1W2W - chains A and B of the 4 polymer chains in the assembly; structure by X-ray diffraction, 1.75 A resolution.

== Chain A ==
Protein: 5-methylthioribose-1-phosphate isomerase
Source organism: Saccharomyces cerevisiae
Notes: EC 5.3.1.23
Reference sequence: Q06489 (YP18_YEAST); numbering as in UniProt (aligned over 1-211)
Sequence (211 residues; numbered 1 to 211; the number before each row is that of its first residue):
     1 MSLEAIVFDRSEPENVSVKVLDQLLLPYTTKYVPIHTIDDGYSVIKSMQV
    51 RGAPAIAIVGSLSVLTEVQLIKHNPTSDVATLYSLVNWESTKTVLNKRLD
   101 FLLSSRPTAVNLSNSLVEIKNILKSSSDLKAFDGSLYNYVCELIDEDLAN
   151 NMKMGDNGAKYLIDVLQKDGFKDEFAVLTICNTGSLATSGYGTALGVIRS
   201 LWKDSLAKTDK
Modified positions: Mse1, Mse48, Mse152, Mse154 (selenomethionine; parent Met)
Swiss-Prot annotation at these positions:
  - site: Cys181 (Transition state stabilizer)
  - modified residue: Ser2 (N-acetylserine)

== Chain B ==
Protein: 5-methylthioribose-1-phosphate isomerase
Source organism: Saccharomyces cerevisiae
Notes: EC 5.3.1.23
Reference sequence: Q06489 (YP18_YEAST); residues 221-411 here = UniProt positions 221-411
Sequence (191 residues; numbered 221 to 411; the number before each row is that of its first residue):
   221 CPRMGHVFPLETRPYNQGSRLTAYELVYDKIPSTLITDSSIAYRIRTSPI
   271 PIKAAFVGADRIVRNGDTANKIGTLQLAVICKQFGIKFFVVAPKTTIDNV
   321 TETGDDIIVEERNPEEFKVVTGTVINPENGSLILNESGEPITGKVGIAPL
   371 EINVWNPAFDITPHELIDGIITEEGVFTKNSSGEFQLESLF
Modified positions: Mse224 (selenomethionine; parent Met)
Swiss-Prot annotation at these positions:
  - active site: Asp280 (Proton donor)
  - modified residue: Ser351 (Phosphoserine)

== How chain A and chain B interact ==
Contacting residue pairs (155; chain A residue first):
  Mse1(A) - Tyr248(B)
  Ser2(A) - Tyr244(B)
  Leu3(A) - Tyr244(B)  hydrophobic
  Leu3(A) - Glu245(B)
  Leu3(A) - Tyr248(B)  hydrophobic
  Gln23(A) - Tyr235(B)
  Gln23(A) - Arg240(B)  hydrogen bond (backbone-side chain)
  Gln23(A) - Leu241(B)
  Leu24(A) - Tyr235(B)  hydrophobic
  Leu24(A) - Arg240(B)  hydrogen bond (backbone-side chain)
  Leu24(A) - Thr341(B)
  Leu25(A) - Thr362(B)
  Leu26(A) - Arg240(B)  hydrogen bond (backbone-side chain)
  Leu26(A) - Leu241(B)  hydrophobic
  Pro27(A) - Arg240(B)
  Pro27(A) - Tyr244(B)  hydrophobic
  Tyr28(A) - Thr343(B)
  Tyr28(A) - Leu352(B)  hydrophobic
  Tyr28(A) - Pro360(B)
  Thr29(A) - Pro360(B)  hydrogen bond (side chain-backbone)
  Lys46(A) - Arg332(B)  hydrogen bond (backbone-side chain)
  Mse48(A) - Tyr235(B)  hydrogen bond (backbone-side chain)
  Mse48(A) - Gln237(B)
  Mse48(A) - Arg332(B)
  Arg51(A) - Tyr235(B)
  Arg51(A) - Gln237(B)
  Arg51(A) - Leu241(B)
  Ala53(A) - Ala279(B)
  Ala53(A) - Asp280(B)
  Arg106(A) - Glu330(B)  salt bridge
  Arg106(A) - Arg332(B)
  Arg106(A) - Phe379(B)
  Pro107(A) - Arg281(B)  hydrogen bond (backbone-side chain)
  Thr108(A) - Arg281(B)  hydrogen bond (backbone-side chain)
  Thr108(A) - Ala289(B)
  Thr108(A) - Ile328(B)  hydrogen bond (side chain-backbone)
  Thr108(A) - Val329(B)
  Thr108(A) - Glu330(B)  hydrogen bond (side chain-backbone)
  Thr108(A) - Phe379(B)
  Ala109(A) - Asp280(B)
  Val110(A) - Asp280(B)  hydrogen bond (backbone-backbone)
  Val110(A) - Arg281(B)
  Val110(A) - Thr315(B)
  Val110(A) - Thr316(B)
  Val110(A) - Ile317(B)
  Asn111(A) - Asp280(B)
  Asn111(A) - Thr315(B)  hydrogen bond
  Asn111(A) - Thr316(B)  hydrogen bond
  Asn114(A) - Thr315(B)  hydrogen bond (side chain-backbone)
  Asn114(A) - Ile317(B)  hydrogen bond (side chain-backbone)
  Asn150(A) - Glu393(B)
  Lys153(A) - Glu393(B)
  Mse154(A) - Val311(B)
  Mse154(A) - Ala312(B)
  Mse154(A) - Pro313(B)  hydrophobic
  Mse154(A) - Ile391(B)
  Mse154(A) - Thr392(B)
  Mse154(A) - Glu393(B)
  Asn157(A) - Thr392(B)  hydrogen bond (side chain-backbone)
  Asn157(A) - Glu393(B)
  Asn157(A) - Gly395(B)
  Gly158(A) - Ile391(B)
  Tyr161(A) - Phe309(B)  hydrophobic
  Tyr161(A) - Val396(B)  hydrophobic
  Tyr161(A) - Thr398(B)
  Leu162(A) - Ala274(B)  hydrophobic
  Leu162(A) - Phe276(B)  hydrophobic
  Ile163(A) - Pro222(B)
  Leu166(A) - Lys273(B)
  Gln167(A) - Cys221(B)  hydrogen bond
  Gln167(A) - Pro222(B)
  Phe171(A) - Pro222(B)
  Phe171(A) - Lys273(B)
  Lys172(A) - Cys221(B)
  Lys172(A) - Pro222(B)
  Asp173(A) - Pro222(B)
  Asp173(A) - Arg223(B)  hydrogen bond (backbone-backbone)
  Glu174(A) - Arg223(B)
  Glu174(A) - Gly225(B)
  Glu174(A) - Ile270(B)
  Glu174(A) - Pro271(B)
  Phe175(A) - Arg223(B)  hydrogen bond (backbone-backbone)
  Phe175(A) - Mse224(B)
  Phe175(A) - Gly225(B)  hydrogen bond (backbone-backbone)
  Phe175(A) - His226(B)
  Phe175(A) - Ile270(B)
  Phe175(A) - Pro271(B)
  Phe175(A) - Lys273(B)
  Ala176(A) - His226(B)
  Ala176(A) - Phe228(B)  hydrophobic
  Ala176(A) - Ile270(B)
  Ala176(A) - Pro271(B)  hydrogen bond (backbone-backbone)
  Ala176(A) - Ile272(B)
  Ala176(A) - Lys273(B)  hydrogen bond (backbone-backbone)
  Ala176(A) - Ala274(B)
  Val177(A) - Mse224(B)
  Val177(A) - His226(B)  hydrogen bond (backbone-backbone)
  Val177(A) - Val227(B)
  Val177(A) - Phe228(B)  hydrogen bond (backbone-backbone)
  Val177(A) - Ala274(B)
  Leu178(A) - Phe228(B)
  Leu178(A) - Ile261(B)  hydrophobic
  Leu178(A) - Ile272(B)  hydrophobic
  Leu178(A) - Ala274(B)  hydrogen bond (backbone-backbone)
  Leu178(A) - Ala275(B)
  Leu178(A) - Phe276(B)  hydrogen bond (backbone-backbone)
  Thr179(A) - Phe228(B)  hydrogen bond (backbone-backbone)
  Thr179(A) - Pro229(B)
  Thr179(A) - Leu230(B)  hydrogen bond (backbone-backbone)
  Thr179(A) - Phe276(B)  hydrogen bond (side chain-backbone)
  Ile180(A) - Thr232(B)
  Ile180(A) - Val277(B)  hydrophobic
  Ile180(A) - Asn290(B)
  Ile180(A) - Ile292(B)
  Ile180(A) - Gly293(B)
  Ile180(A) - Thr294(B)
  Cys181(A) - Thr232(B)  hydrogen bond (backbone-side chain)
  Cys181(A) - Gln237(B)
  Cys181(A) - Gly238(B)
  Cys181(A) - Thr242(B)  hydrogen bond (backbone-side chain)
  Cys181(A) - Lys291(B)
  Asn182(A) - Gln237(B)
  Asn182(A) - Leu241(B)
  Asn182(A) - Thr242(B)  hydrogen bond
  Asn182(A) - Glu245(B)  hydrogen bond
  Thr183(A) - Gly278(B)
  Gly184(A) - Glu245(B)
  Ser185(A) - Glu245(B)  hydrogen bond (backbone-side chain)
  Leu186(A) - Leu241(B)
  Leu186(A) - Glu245(B)  hydrogen bond (backbone-side chain)
  Thr193(A) - Val311(B)
  Thr193(A) - Pro313(B)
  Ala194(A) - Phe276(B)
  Ala194(A) - Val277(B)
  Ala194(A) - Gly278(B)
  Ala194(A) - Val311(B)
  Leu195(A) - Glu245(B)
  Val197(A) - Phe276(B)  hydrophobic
  Val197(A) - Val311(B)  hydrophobic
  Ile198(A) - Mse224(B)
  Ile198(A) - Val227(B)  hydrophobic
  Arg199(A) - Glu245(B)  salt bridge
  Arg199(A) - Asp249(B)  salt bridge
  Leu201(A) - Mse224(B)
  Leu201(A) - Phe276(B)  hydrophobic
  Trp202(A) - Mse224(B)
  Trp202(A) - Lys250(B)
  Trp202(A) - Ile251(B)
  Trp202(A) - Pro252(B)
  Ser205(A) - Arg223(B)
  Ser205(A) - Mse224(B)  hydrogen bond (side chain-backbone)
  Lys208(A) - Cys221(B)
  Lys208(A) - Pro222(B)  hydrogen bond (side chain-backbone)
  Lys208(A) - Arg223(B)
  Thr209(A) - Arg223(B)
Other interface residues (no listed pair), chain A (60 interface residues in all): Ser47, Asp204
Other interface residues (no listed pair), chain B (75 interface residues in all): Leu246, Ile256, Ile265, Leu297, Asp318, Ile327, Glu359, Ala378, Glu394

== Summary ==
Chain A and chain B form an interface of 60 and 75 residues respectively, with 37 hydrogen bonds and 3 salt
bridges. Among the polar pairs are Arg106(A)-Glu330(B), Arg199(A)-Glu245(B) and Arg199(A)-Asp249(B). Curated
annotation (UniProt) lists active-site residue Asp280(B) on chain B.
Chain A is 5-methylthioribose-1-phosphate isomerase and chain B is 5-methylthioribose-1-phosphate isomerase,
both from Saccharomyces cerevisiae; the structure, Crystal structure of yeast Ypr118w, a
methylthioribose-1-phosphate isomerase related to regulatory eIF2B subunits, was determined by X-ray
diffraction.
